7NZ0 - chains B and N of the 14 polymer chains in the assembly; structure by electron microscopy, 6.30 A resolution (low resolution: residue-level contacts below are approximate; hydrogen-bond / salt-bridge calls are withheld).

Chain B:
Molecule: Chromosome partition protein MukB
Source organism: Photorhabdus thracensis
Reference sequence: A0A0F7LRY2 (A0A0F7LRY2_9GAMM); residues 1-1482 here = UniProt positions 1-1482
Sequence (1482 residues; each row starts with the number of its first residue):
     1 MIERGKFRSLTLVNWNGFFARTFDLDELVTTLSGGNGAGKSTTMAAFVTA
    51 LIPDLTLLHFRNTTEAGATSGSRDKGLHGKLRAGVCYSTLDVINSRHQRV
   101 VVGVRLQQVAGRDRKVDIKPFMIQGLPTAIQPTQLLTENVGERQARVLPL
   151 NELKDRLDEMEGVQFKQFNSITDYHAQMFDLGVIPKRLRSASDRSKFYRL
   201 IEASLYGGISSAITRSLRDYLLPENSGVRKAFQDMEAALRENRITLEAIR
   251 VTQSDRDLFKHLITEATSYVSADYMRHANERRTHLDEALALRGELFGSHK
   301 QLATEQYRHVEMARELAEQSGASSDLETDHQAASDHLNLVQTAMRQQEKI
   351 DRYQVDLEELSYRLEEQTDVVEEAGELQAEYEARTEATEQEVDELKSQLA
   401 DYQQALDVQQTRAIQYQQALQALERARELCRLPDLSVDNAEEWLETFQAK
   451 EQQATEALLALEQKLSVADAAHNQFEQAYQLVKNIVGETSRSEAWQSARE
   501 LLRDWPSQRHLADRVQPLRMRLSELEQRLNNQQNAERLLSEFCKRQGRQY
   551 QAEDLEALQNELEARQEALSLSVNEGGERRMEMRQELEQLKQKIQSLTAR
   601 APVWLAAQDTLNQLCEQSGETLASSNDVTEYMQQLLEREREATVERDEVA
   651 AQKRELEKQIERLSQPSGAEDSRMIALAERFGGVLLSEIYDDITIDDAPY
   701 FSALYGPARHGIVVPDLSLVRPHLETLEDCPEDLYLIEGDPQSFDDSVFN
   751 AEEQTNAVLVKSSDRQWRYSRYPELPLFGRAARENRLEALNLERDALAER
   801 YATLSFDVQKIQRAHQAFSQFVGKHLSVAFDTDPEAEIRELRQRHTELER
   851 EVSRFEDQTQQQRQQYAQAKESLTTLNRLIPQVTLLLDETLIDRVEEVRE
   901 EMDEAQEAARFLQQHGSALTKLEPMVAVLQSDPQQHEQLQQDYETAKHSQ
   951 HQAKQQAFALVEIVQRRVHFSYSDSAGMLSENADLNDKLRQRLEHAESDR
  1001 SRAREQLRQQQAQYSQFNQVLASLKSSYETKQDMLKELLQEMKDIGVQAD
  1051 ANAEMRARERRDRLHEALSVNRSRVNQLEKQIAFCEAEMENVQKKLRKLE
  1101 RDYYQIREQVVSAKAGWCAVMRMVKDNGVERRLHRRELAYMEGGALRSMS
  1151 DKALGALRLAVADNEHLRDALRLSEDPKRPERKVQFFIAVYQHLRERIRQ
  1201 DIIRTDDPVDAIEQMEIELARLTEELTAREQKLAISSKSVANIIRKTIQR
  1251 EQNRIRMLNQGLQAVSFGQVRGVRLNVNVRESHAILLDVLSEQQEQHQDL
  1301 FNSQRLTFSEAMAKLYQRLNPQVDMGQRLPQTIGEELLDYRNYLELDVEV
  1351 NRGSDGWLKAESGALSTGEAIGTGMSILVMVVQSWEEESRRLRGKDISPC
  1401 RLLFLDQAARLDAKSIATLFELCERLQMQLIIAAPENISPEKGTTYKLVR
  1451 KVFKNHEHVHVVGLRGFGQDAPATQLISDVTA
Unresolved in the structure: 1, 1469-1482
Sequence notes: engineered mutation Gln1407 (Glu in A0A0F7LRY2)
Metal / ion sites: Mg2+: Ser41 (together with ATP)
Residues lining bound ligands:
  - ATP, molecule 1: Asn16, Gly35, Asn36, Gly37, Ala38, Gly39, Lys40, Ser41, Thr42, Gly76, Gly79, Lys80, Gln1407, Arg1450
  - ATP, molecule 2: Gln1269, Arg1352, Gly1363, Ala1364, Leu1365, Ser1366, Thr1367, Gly1368, Glu1369
  - 4'-phosphopantetheine (PNS): Arg839, Arg842, Gln843, Thr846
Reported in the primary citation:
  - mutagenesis - E1407Q: decreased catalytic activity (citing earlier work)
  - mutagenesis - S1366R, D1406A: abolished growth

Chain N:
Molecule: DNA 80 b
Sequence (30 nucleotides; row label = number of the first residue in the row):
     3 ATATATATATATATATATATATATATATAT

Chain B / chain N interface:
Pairs across the interface (8; chain B residue first):
  Arg61(B) with DA15(N)
  Thr69(B) with DA15(N); DT16(N)
  Gly71(B) with DT16(N)
  Arg73(B) with DA15(N); DT16(N)
  Ser192(B) with DT12(N)
  Arg199(B) with DT14(N)
Other interface residues (no listed pair), chain B (9 interface residues in all): Thr56, His59, Ser195
Other interface residues (no listed pair), chain N (5 interface residues in all): DA13

Overview:
The interface between chain B and chain N involves 9 residues on one side and 5 on the other. Ligands of chain
B: ATP and 4'-phosphopantetheine. From the paper: S1366R and D1406A of chain B abolish growth; E1407Q of chain
B reduces catalytic activity.
Here chain B is Chromosome partition protein MukB (Photorhabdus thracensis) and chain N is DNA 80 b. Entry
7NZ0 (Cryo-EM structure of the MukBEF-MatP-DNA monomer (open conformation)) was determined by electron
microscopy together with 7NYW, 7NYX, 7NYY, 7NYZ, 7NZ2, 7NZ3 and 7NZ4 from the same study.
